Entry 6PTO (electron microscopy, 7.00 A resolution (low resolution: residue-level contacts below are approximate; hydrogen-bond / salt-bridge calls are withheld)); this record covers chains h and k of the 36 polymer chains in the assembly.

# Chain h
Protein: DNA replication licensing factor MCM2
Source organism: Saccharomyces cerevisiae
Notes: EC 3.6.4.12
Reference sequence: P29469 (MCM2_YEAST); residues 1-868 here = UniProt positions 1-868
Amino-acid sequence (868 residues; each row starts with the number of its first residue):
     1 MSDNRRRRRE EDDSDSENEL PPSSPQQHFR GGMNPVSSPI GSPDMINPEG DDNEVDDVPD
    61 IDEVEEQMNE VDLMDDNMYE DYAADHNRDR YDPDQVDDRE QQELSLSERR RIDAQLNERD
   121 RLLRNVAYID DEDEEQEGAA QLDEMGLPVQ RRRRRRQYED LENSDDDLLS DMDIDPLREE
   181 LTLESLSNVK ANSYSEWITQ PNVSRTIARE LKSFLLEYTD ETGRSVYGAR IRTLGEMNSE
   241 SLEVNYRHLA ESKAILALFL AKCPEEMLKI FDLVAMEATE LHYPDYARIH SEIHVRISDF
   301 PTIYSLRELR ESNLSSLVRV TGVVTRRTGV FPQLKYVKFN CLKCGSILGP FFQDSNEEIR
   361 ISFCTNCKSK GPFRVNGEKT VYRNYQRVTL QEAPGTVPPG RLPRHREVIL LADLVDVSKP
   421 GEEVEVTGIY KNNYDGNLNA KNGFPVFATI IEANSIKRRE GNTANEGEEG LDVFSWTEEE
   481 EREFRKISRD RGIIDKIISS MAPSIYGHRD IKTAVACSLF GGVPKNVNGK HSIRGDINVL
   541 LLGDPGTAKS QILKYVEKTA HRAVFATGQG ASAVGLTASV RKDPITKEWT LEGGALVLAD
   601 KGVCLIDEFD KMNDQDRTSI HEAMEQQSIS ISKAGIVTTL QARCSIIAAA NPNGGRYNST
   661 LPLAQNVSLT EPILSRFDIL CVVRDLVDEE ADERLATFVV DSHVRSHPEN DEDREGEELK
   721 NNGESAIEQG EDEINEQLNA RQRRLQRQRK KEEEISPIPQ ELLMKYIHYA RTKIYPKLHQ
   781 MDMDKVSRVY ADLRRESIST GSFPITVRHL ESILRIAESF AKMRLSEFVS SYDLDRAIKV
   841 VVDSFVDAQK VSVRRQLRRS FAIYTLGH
Disordered / not traced: 1-200, 707-736, 865-868
Small-molecule neighbours:
  - ATP (adenosine-5'-triphosphate), molecule 1: Ser504, Ile505, Tyr506, Asp544, Pro545, Gly546, Thr547, Ala548, Lys549, Ser550, Gln551, Leu695, Val699
  - ATP, molecule 2: His531, Glu625, Arg676, Val807, Arg808
Curated features (UniProtKB/Swiss-Prot):
  - zinc finger: Cys341 to Cys367 (C4-type)
  - motif: Ser675 to Asp678 (Arginine finger)
  - binding site (ATP): Gly543 to Ser550
  - modified residue (Phosphoserine): Ser14, Ser16, Ser23, Ser164, Ser170

# Chain k
Protein: Minichromosome maintenance protein 5
Source organism: Saccharomyces cerevisiae
Notes: EC 3.6.4.12
Reference sequence: P29496 (MCM5_YEAST); residue numbers follow UniProt; this construct covers 1-775
Amino-acid sequence (775 residues; row label = number of the first residue in the row):
     1 MSFDRPEIYS APVLQGESPN DDDNTEIIKS FKNFILEFRL DSQFIYRDQL RNNILVKNYS
    61 LTVNMEHLIG YNEDIYKKLS DEPSDIIPLF ETAITQVAKR ISILSRAQSA NNNDKDPENT
   121 SMDTDSLLLN SLPTFQLILN SNANQIPLRD LDSEHVSKIV RLSGIIISTS VLSSRATYLS
   181 IMCRNCRHTT SITINNFNSI TGNTVSLPRS CLSTIESESS MANESNIGDE STKKNCGPDP
   241 YIIIHESSKF IDQQFLKLQE IPELVPVGEM PRNLTMTCDR YLTNKVIPGT RVTIVGIYSI
   301 YNSKNGAGSG RSGGGNGGSG VAIRTPYIKI LGIQSDVETS SIWNSVTMFT EEEEEEFLQL
   361 SRNPKLYEIL TNSIAPSIFG NEDIKKAIVC LLMGGSKKIL PDGMRLRGDI NVLLLGDPGT
   421 AKSQLLKFVE KVSPIAVYTS GKGSSAAGLT ASVQRDPMTR EFYLEGGAMV LADGGVVCID
   481 EFDKMRDEDR VAIHEAMEQQ TISIAKAGIT TVLNSRTSVL AAANPIYGRY DDLKSPGDNI
   541 DFQTTILSRF DMIFIVKDDH NEERDISIAN HVINIHTGNA NAMQNQQEEN GSEISIEKMK
   601 RYITYCRLKC APRLSPQAAE KLSSNFVTIR KQLLINELES TERSSIPITI RQLEAIIRIT
   661 ESLAKLELSP IAQERHVDEA IRLFQASTMD AASQDPIGGL NQASGTSLSE IRRFEQELKR
   721 RLPIGWSTSY QTLRREFVDT HRFSQLALDK ALYALEKHET IQLRHQGQNI YRSGV
Disordered / not traced: 1-23, 104-129, 199-200, 212-234, 306-318, 340-345, 644-646, 694-775
Small-molecule neighbours:
  - ATP (adenosine-5'-triphosphate), molecule 1: Ser377, Ile378, Phe379, Asp417, Pro418, Gly419, Thr420, Ala421, Lys422, Ser423, Gln424, His571
  - ATP, molecule 2: Leu406, Glu498, Arg549, Ile650, Arg651
Curated features (UniProtKB/Swiss-Prot):
  - motif: Ser548 to Asp551 (Arginine finger)
  - binding site (ATP): Gly416 to Ser423

# How chain h and chain k interact
Residue-residue contacts - 66 pairs, chain h then chain k:
  Phe331(h) with Ile323(k); Arg324(k)
  Gln333(h) with Val321(k); Ile323(k)
  Ser355(h) with Val321(k)
  Asn356(h) with Gly320(k); Val321(k)
  Glu358(h) with Val321(k)
  Gly377(h) with Glu82(k)
  Tyr382(h) with Asp152(k); Val156(k)
  Arg383(h) with Asp152(k)
  Asn384(h) with Asp152(k)
  Tyr385(h) with Gly320(k); Ile323(k)
  Asp416(h) with Arg149(k); Arg272(k)
  Lys419(h) with Glu269(k)
  Pro420(h) with Met270(k)
  Lys525(h) with His576(k)
  Gly529(h) with Phe428(k); Ile596(k)
  Lys530(h) with Ser377(k); Phe428(k)
  His531(h) with Ser377(k)
  Ile533(h) with His576(k)
  Arg562(h) with Val267(k)
  Leu591(h) with Met270(k)
  Gly593(h) with Met270(k)
  Val597(h) with Gly268(k)
  Asp600(h) with Val267(k)
  Thr618(h) with Lys442(k); Glu481(k); Lys484(k)
  Glu622(h) with Glu481(k)
  Glu625(h) with Lys422(k); Ser423(k)
  Gln626(h) with Ser423(k); Lys427(k); Tyr438(k)
  Gln627(h) with Lys427(k)
  Ile631(h) with Gly441(k); Lys442(k); Ser444(k)
  Ser632(h) with Ser444(k)
  Lys633(h) with Ser444(k); Ser445(k)
  Ala634(h) with Gly448(k)
  Val637(h) with Thr439(k)
  Thr639(h) with Pro262(k)
  Leu640(h) with Glu269(k)
  Gln641(h) with Pro262(k); Pro266(k)
  Arg643(h) with Pro266(k)
  Pro672(h) with Pro418(k)
  Leu778(h) with Thr577(k)
  Gln780(h) with Gly578(k)
  Asp784(h) with Ile573(k)
  Tyr790(h) with Ala569(k)
  Ala791(h) with Asp565(k); Ile566(k)
  Arg795(h) with Glu562(k)
  Ile798(h) with His560(k)
  Val807(h) with Gly419(k)
  Leu810(h) with Val572(k)
  Leu814(h) with His576(k)
Interface residues without a listed pair, chain h (62 interface residues in all): Val330, Pro332, Leu334, Glu357, Arg387, Ala573, Glu592, Gln615, Ile629, Thr670, Arg676, His779, Thr806, Glu811
Interface residues without a listed pair, chain k (56 interface residues in all): Ser153, Glu263, Pro271, Ile300, Ser319, Ala322, Pro326, Pro376, Gln424, Lys431, Ser440, Leu471, Asp480, Tyr527

# In short
The interface between chain h and chain k involves 62 residues on one side and 56 on the other. One ATP
molecule is bound between chain h and chain k. Bound to chain h: ATP. Bound to chain k: ATP.
Chain h is DNA replication licensing factor MCM2 and chain k is Minichromosome maintenance protein 5, both
from Saccharomyces cerevisiae; the structure, Structure of Ctf4 trimer in complex with three CMG helicases,
was determined by electron microscopy, deposited together with 6PTJ and 6PTN.
